Entry 7PZM (electron microscopy, 2.90 A resolution); this record covers chains B and C of the 4 polymer chains in the assembly.

Chain B (and C):
Protein: Capsid protein
Source organism: Hepatitis B virus genotype D subtype ayw (isolate France/Tiollais/1979)
Notes: chain C of this document is another copy of the same molecule, construct and numbering; everything in this record applies to it too
UniProtKB: P03146 (CAPSD_HBVD3); numbering as in UniProt (aligned over 1-183)
Chain sequence (183 residues; numbered 1 to 183; the number before each row is that of its first residue):
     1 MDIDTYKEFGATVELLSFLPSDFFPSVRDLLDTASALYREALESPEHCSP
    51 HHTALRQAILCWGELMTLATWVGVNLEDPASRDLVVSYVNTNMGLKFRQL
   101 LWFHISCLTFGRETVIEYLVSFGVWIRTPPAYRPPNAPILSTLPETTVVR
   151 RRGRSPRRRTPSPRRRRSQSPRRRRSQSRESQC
Not modelled in the structure: 144-183
Sequence notes: engineered mutation T5 (Pro in P03146)
Ligand contacts:
  - fragment of triton x-100 (TRT), molecule 1: T5, Y6, V13, A58, C61, W62, L65, N92, M93, L95, K96, F97, Q99, L100
  - fragment of triton x-100 (TRT), molecule 2: Q57, L60, C61, E64
UniProt features mapped onto this chain:
  - region: S155 to Q177 (3 X 8 AA repeats of S-P-R-R-R-[PR]-S-Q), Q177 to C183 (RNA binding)
  - motif: R158 to R175 (Bipartite nuclear localization signal)
  - modified residue (Phosphoserine): S155, S162, S170
  - natural variant: T33 (T33N: In strain: Latvia), A80 (A80I: In strain: Latvia), F97 (F97L: Frequent mutation in chronic HBV carriers)
  - mutagenesis: S155 (S155A: Complete loss of replication), S162 (S162A: Complete loss of pregenomic RNA encapsidation and replication), S170 (S170A: Partial loss of replication)

Interface between chain B and chain C:
Contacting residue pairs (20):
  P20(B) with Y132(C)
  D22(B) with P129(C); Y132(C), hydrogen bond
  F23(B) with P129(C); Y132(C), hydrophobic
  P25(B) with R127(C)
  D29(B) with R127(C)
  T33(B) with F18(C); R127(C)
  S35(B) with E14(C)
  A36(B) with E14(C)
  R39(B) with E14(C), salt bridge
  F122(B) with Y132(C), hydrophobic
  A137(B) with Y132(C), hydrophobic
  I139(B) with Y132(C); R133(C); P134(C)
  T142(B) with S121(C), hydrogen bond
  L143(B) with S121(C); P138(C), hydrophobic
Other interface residues (no listed pair), chain B (17 interface residues in all): D32, L37, S141
Other interface residues (no listed pair), chain C (14 interface residues in all): L15, V120, V124, T128, A131

Overview:
17 residues of chain B and 14 residues of chain C are in contact, with 2 hydrogen bonds and 1 salt bridge.
Polar pairs include R39(B)-E14(C), D22(B)-Y132(C) and T142(B)-S121(C). Chain B binds fragment of triton x-100.
UniProt lists 3 mutagenesis sites on chain B.
Both chains are Capsid protein (Hepatitis B virus genotype D subtype ayw (isolate France/Tiollais/1979)).
Entry 7PZM (HBc-P5T in complex with X-100) was determined by electron microscopy, deposited together with
7PZ9, 7PZI, 7PZK, 7PZL and 7PZN.
